PDB entry 8TMP | electron microscopy, 3.20 A resolution | chains L and H of the 7 polymer chains in the assembly

[Chain L]
Name: sAB C18 Light Chain
From: Homo sapiens
Chain sequence (160 residues; row label = number of the first residue in the row):
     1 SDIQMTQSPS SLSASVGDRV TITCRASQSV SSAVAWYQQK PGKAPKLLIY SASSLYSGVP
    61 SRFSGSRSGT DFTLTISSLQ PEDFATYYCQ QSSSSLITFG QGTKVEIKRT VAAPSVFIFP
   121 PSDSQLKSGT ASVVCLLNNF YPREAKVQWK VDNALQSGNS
Unresolved in the structure: 1, 109-160
Disulfide bonds: Cys-24/Cys-89

[Chain H]
Name: sAB C18 Heavy Chain
From: Homo sapiens
Chain sequence (160 residues; row label = number of the first residue in the row):
     1 EISEVQLVES GGGLVQPGGS LRLSCAASGF NVSYYSIHWV RQAPGKGLEW VASISSSSGS
    61 TSYADSVKGR FTISADTSKN TAYLQMNSLR AEDTAVYYCA RSYWYYIWSY SYGNAMDYWG
   121 QGTLVTVSSA STKGPSVFPL APSSKSTSGG TAALGCLVKD
Unresolved in the structure: 1-3, 130-160
Disulfide bonds: Cys-25/Cys-99

[Chain L / chain H interface]
Pairs across the interface - 37 pairs, chain L then chain H:
  Ser-31(L) / Ile-107(H)
  Ser-31(L) / Trp-108(H)
  Ser-31(L) / Tyr-110(H)  hydrogen bond
  Ser-31(L) / Ser-111(H)  hydrogen bond
  Ser-32(L) / Ile-107(H)
  Ala-33(L) / Tyr-105(H)
  Ala-33(L) / Ile-107(H)  hydrophobic
  Tyr-37(L) / Ala-115(H)
  Tyr-37(L) / Met-116(H)  hydrogen bond (side chain-backbone)
  Gln-39(L) / Gln-42(H)  hydrogen bond
  Gln-39(L) / Tyr-98(H)
  Lys-43(L) / Tyr-98(H)
  Ala-44(L) / Trp-119(H)  hydrophobic
  Ala-44(L) / Gly-120(H)
  Pro-45(L) / Leu-48(H)  hydrophobic
  Pro-45(L) / Trp-119(H)
  Leu-47(L) / Ala-115(H)  hydrophobic
  Leu-47(L) / Met-116(H)
  Tyr-50(L) / Tyr-103(H)
  Tyr-50(L) / Ala-115(H)  hydrophobic
  Ser-51(L) / Tyr-105(H)  hydrogen bond (backbone-side chain)
  Tyr-56(L) / Asp-117(H)  hydrogen bond
  Tyr-88(L) / Gly-47(H)
  Tyr-88(L) / Leu-48(H)  hydrophobic
  Gln-90(L) / Asn-114(H)
  Gln-90(L) / Met-116(H)
  Ser-92(L) / Tyr-105(H)
  Ser-92(L) / Tyr-112(H)
  Ser-92(L) / Gly-113(H)
  Ser-92(L) / Asn-114(H)  hydrogen bond (side chain-backbone)
  Ser-95(L) / Trp-50(H)
  Leu-96(L) / Trp-50(H)  hydrophobic
  Leu-96(L) / Tyr-63(H)
  Leu-96(L) / Asp-65(H)
  Ile-97(L) / Trp-50(H)
  Ile-97(L) / Met-116(H)  hydrophobic
  Phe-99(L) / Leu-48(H)
Also at the interface, not in a pair above, chain L (24 interface residues in all): Asp-2, Val-34, Ser-93, Gly-100, Gln-101
Also at the interface, not in a pair above, chain H (28 interface residues in all): His-38, Val-40, Lys-46, Ser-62, Ala-64, Lys-68, Tyr-118

[Overview]
Chain L and chain H form an interface of 24 and 28 residues respectively; the contacts include 7 hydrogen
bonds. Polar pairs include Ser-31(L)/Tyr-110(H), Ser-31(L)/Ser-111(H) and Tyr-37(L)/Met-116(H).
Chain L is sAB C18 Light Chain and chain H is sAB C18 Heavy Chain, both from Homo sapiens; the structure,
Cryo-EM structure of magnesium depleted CorA in complex with conformation-specific synthetic antibody C18,
State MGD-1B, was determined by electron microscopy.
